8SGG - chains A and B; structure by X-ray diffraction, 2.03 A resolution.

[Chain A]
Molecule: Cy137D09 Fab heavy chain
From: Macaca fascicularis
Notes: antibody fragment or engineered binder
Chain sequence (232 residues; each row starts with the number of its first residue; a row labelled like 82A-82C holds insertion residues (82A, then the next letters in order)):
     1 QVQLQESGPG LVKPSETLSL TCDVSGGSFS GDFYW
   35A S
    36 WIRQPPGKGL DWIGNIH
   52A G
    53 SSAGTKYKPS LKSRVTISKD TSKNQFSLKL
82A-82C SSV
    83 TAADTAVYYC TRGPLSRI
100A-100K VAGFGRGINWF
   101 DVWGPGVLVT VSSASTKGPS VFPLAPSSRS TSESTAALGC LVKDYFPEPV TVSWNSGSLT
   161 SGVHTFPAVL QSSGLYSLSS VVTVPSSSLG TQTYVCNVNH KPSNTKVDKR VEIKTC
Disordered / not traced: 128-130, 215-216
Cystine bridges: Cys-22/Cys-92, Cys-140/Cys-196

[Chain B]
Molecule: Cy137D09 Fab light chain
From: Macaca fascicularis
Notes: antibody fragment or engineered binder
Chain sequence (220 residues; numbered 1 to 210 plus 11 insertion-coded residues; 1 number in that range is skipped by the numbering (no residue carries it; nothing is unmodelled there); the number before each row is that of its first residue; a row labelled like 27A-27C holds insertion residues (27A, then the next letters in order)):
     1 QPVLTQPTS
    11 LSASPGASVR LSCTLSS
27A-27C GIN
    28 VGSYSIFWYQ QKPGSPPRYL LFYFSDS
54A-54D SKHQ
    55 GSGVPSRFSG SK
66A-66B DT
    67 SANAGLLLIS GLQSEDEADY YCAIWHSSA
   95A S
    96 VLFGGGTRLT V
  106A L
   107 GQPKAAPSVT LFPPSSEELQ ANKATLVCLI SDFYPGAVEV AWKADGSAVN AGVETTKPSK
   167 QSNNKYAASS YLSLTSDQWK SHKSYSCQVT HEGSTVEKTV APAE
Disordered / not traced: 210
Cystine bridges: Cys-23/Cys-88, Cys-134/Cys-193

[Chain A / chain B interface]
Residue-residue contacts - 69 pairs, chain A then chain B:
  Ile-37(A) with Phe-98(B), hydrophobic
  Gln-39(A) with Gln-38(B), hydrogen bond; Tyr-87(B), hydrogen bond
  Gly-44(A) with Tyr-87(B)
  Leu-45(A) with Pro-44(B), hydrophobic; Tyr-87(B); Phe-98(B)
  Trp-47(A) with Ser-95A(B); Val-96(B); Phe-98(B)
  Lys-58(A) with Trp-91(B)
  Pro-61(A) with Ser-94(B); Ala-95(B); Ser-95A(B)
  Tyr-91(A) with Gln-38(B); Pro-43(B), hydrophobic
  Ile-100(A) with His-54C(B)
  Phe-100D(A) with Ser-32(B); Phe-34(B), hydrophobic
  Ile-100H(A) with Trp-91(B), hydrophobic
  Asn-100I(A) with Phe-34(B); Tyr-36(B), hydrogen bond (backbone-side chain); Ala-89(B), hydrogen bond (side chain-backbone); Ile-90(B); Trp-91(B)
  Trp-100J(A) with Phe-34(B), hydrophobic; Tyr-36(B); Tyr-46(B); His-54C(B)
  Phe-100K(A) with Tyr-36(B), hydrogen bond (backbone-side chain); Tyr-46(B); Val-96(B), hydrophobic; Phe-98(B), hydrophobic
  Asp-101(A) with Tyr-46(B)
  Trp-103(A) with Pro-44(B), hydrogen bond (side chain-backbone)
  Gly-104(A) with Pro-43(B)
  Phe-122(A) with Ser-121(B); Glu-123(B); Glu-124(B)
  Pro-123(A) with Ser-121(B); Glu-123(B)
  Leu-124(A) with Phe-118(B)
  Ala-125(A) with Phe-118(B)
  Ala-137(A) with Phe-118(B)
  Leu-141(A) with Tyr-177(B), hydrophobic
  Lys-143(A) with Glu-124(B), salt bridge; Lys-129(B); Thr-131(B)
  His-164(A) with Ser-137(B); Gln-167(B), hydrogen bond; Ala-173(B)
  Phe-166(A) with Leu-135(B), hydrophobic; Ile-136(B); Ala-174(B)
  Pro-167(A) with Thr-162(B); Ser-165(B); Ser-175(B)
  Ala-168(A) with Thr-162(B)
  Val-169(A) with Glu-160(B); Thr-162(B); Tyr-177(B), hydrophobic
  Leu-170(A) with Glu-160(B)
  Gln-171(A) with Glu-160(B); Ser-179(B)
  Leu-178(A) with Tyr-177(B)
  Ser-179(A) with Val-133(B); Tyr-177(B), hydrogen bond
  Val-181(A) with Phe-118(B), hydrophobic; Leu-135(B), hydrophobic
Other interface residues (no listed pair), chain A (42 interface residues in all): Lys-43, Asp-46, Tyr-59, Lys-60, Glu-133, Leu-138, Ser-177, Lys-209
Other interface residues (no listed pair), chain B (41 interface residues in all): Arg-45, Phe-49, Thr-116, Thr-161, Lys-204

[Overview]
The interface between chain A and chain B involves 42 residues on one side and 41 on the other, with 8
hydrogen bonds and 1 salt bridge. Among the polar pairs are Lys-143(A)/Glu-124(B), Gln-39(A)/Gln-38(B) and
Gln-39(A)/Tyr-87(B).
Chain A is Cy137D09 Fab heavy chain and chain B is Cy137D09 Fab light chain, both from Macaca fascicularis;
the structure, Crystal structure of Cy137D09, a monoclonal antibody isolated from macaques immunized with an
Epstein-Barr virus glycoprotein ..., was determined by X-ray diffraction, deposited together with 8SEF, 8SGA,
8SGN, 8SIC and 8SM0.
